Entry 6LHS (electron microscopy, 3.35 A resolution); this record covers chains B and A.

Chain B (and A):
Protein: Fanconi anemia complementation group A
Source organism: Xenopus laevis
Notes: chain A of this document is another copy of the same molecule, construct and numbering; everything in this record applies to it too
UniProt: Q4VT51 (Q4VT51_XENLA); residues 1-1422 here = UniProt positions 1-1422
Chain sequence (1437 residues; each row starts with the number of its first residue; numbers below 1 keep their minus sign (Met-14 is residue -14)):
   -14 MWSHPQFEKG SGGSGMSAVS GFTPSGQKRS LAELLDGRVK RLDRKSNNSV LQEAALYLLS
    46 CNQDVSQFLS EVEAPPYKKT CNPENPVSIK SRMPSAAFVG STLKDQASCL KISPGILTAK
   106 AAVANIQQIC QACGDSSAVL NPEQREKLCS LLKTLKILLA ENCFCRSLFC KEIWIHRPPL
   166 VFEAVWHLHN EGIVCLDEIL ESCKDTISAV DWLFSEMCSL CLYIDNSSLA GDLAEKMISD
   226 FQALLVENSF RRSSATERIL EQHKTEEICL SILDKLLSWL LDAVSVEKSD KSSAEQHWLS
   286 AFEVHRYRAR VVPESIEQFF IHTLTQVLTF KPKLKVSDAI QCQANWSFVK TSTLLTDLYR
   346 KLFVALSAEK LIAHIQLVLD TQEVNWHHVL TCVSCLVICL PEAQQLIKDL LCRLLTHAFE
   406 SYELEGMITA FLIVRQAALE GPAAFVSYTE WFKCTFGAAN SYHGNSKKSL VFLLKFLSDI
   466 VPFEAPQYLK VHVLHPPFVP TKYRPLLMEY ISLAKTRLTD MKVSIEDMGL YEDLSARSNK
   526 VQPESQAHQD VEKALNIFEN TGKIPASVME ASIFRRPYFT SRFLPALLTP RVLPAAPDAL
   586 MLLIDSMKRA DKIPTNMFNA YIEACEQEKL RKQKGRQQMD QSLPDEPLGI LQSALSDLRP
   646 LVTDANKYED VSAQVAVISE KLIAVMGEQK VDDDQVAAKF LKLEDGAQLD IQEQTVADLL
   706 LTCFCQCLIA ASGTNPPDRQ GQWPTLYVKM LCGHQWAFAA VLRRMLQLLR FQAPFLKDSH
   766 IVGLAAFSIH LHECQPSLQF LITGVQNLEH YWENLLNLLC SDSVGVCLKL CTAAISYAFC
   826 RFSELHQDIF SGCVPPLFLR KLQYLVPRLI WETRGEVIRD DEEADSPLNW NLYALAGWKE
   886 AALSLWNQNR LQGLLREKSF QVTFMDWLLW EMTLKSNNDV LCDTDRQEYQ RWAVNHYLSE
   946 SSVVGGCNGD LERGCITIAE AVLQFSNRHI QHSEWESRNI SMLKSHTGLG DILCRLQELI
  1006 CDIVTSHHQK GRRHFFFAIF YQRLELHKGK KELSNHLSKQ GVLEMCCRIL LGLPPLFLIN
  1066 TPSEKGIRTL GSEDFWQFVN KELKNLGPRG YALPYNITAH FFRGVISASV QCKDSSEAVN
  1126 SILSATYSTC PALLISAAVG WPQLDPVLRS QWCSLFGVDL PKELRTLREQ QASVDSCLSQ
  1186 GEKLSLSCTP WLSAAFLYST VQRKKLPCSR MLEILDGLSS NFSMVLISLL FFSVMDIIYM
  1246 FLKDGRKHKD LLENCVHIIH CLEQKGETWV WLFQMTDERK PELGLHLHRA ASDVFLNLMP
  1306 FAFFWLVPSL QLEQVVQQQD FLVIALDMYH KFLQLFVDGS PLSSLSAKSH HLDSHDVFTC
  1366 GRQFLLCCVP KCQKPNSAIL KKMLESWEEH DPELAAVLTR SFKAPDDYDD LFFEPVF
Unresolved in the structure: -14 to 631, 670-692, 973-988, 1343-1355, 1403-1422 (chain A: -14 to 630, 670-692, 1343-1354, 1403-1422)
Construct notes: expression tag (-14 to 0)
What the authors report for this chain:
  - self-association interface (contacts with another copy of this molecule); pairs are residue here / residue on that copy: Asn922-Asn922, Asp928-Arg1053, Cys999-Cys999, Gln1002-Gln1002 (hydrogen bond), Cys1006-Cys1006, Tyr1100-Asn940
  - contacts within the chain: Met750-Tyr796, Leu747-Tyr796, Leu751-Tyr796, Tyr796-Leu800, Leu793-Tyr796, Tyr796-Trp797, Trp915-Leu919 (hydrophobic contact), Arg931-Asp996 (salt bridge), Glu965-Arg1028, Leu1048-Cys1051, Tyr1100-Gln1148, Tyr1100-Leu1149, Trp1146-Leu1149, Trp1146-Leu1169, Trp1146-Leu1172, Trp1146-Arg1173, Phe1236-Leu1277 (hydrophobic contact), Phe1236-Leu1292 (hydrophobic contact), Phe1236-Met1240 (hydrophobic contact), Trp1274-Phe1278, Trp1274-Val1275, Trp1274-Leu1315, Trp1274-Val1320, Phe1278-Met1333 (hydrophobic contact), Ile1329-Met1333 (hydrophobic contact)
  - post-translational modification sites: Lys903 (proposed by the authors, not directly observed)
  - disease-associated variants - R1028W, L1055P, F1236L, W1274R, M1333I: abolished binding to FANCG
  - disease-associated variants - R1028W: decreased localization

Chain B / chain A interface:
Contacting residue pairs - 74 pairs, chain B then chain A:
  Pro759(B) with Arg983(A), hydrogen bond (backbone-side chain)
  Val811(B) with Arg983(A)
  Leu813(B) with Trp980(A), hydrophobic
  Ile855(B) with Trp980(A), hydrophobic
  Glu857(B) with Lys1248(A), salt bridge
  Glu861(B) with Arg1094(A), hydrogen bond (backbone-side chain)
  Val862(B) with Pro1093(A), hydrophobic; Arg1094(A), hydrogen bond (backbone-side chain); Tyr1244(A)
  Ile863(B) with Asp1241(A); Tyr1244(A), hydrophobic; Met1245(A), hydrophobic
  Asp865(B) with Met1245(A); Arg1251(A), salt bridge; His1253(A), salt bridge
  Trp883(B) with Trp980(A)
  Asn922(B) with Met987(A); Leu988(A); Lys989(A); Ser990(A), hydrogen bond (side chain-backbone)
  Asp924(B) with Leu988(A)
  Val925(B) with Ser978(A), hydrogen bond (backbone-side chain)
  Leu926(B) with Ser978(A)
  Cys927(B) with Gln976(A)
  Asp928(B) with Arg1053(A), salt bridge
  Thr929(B) with Glu1049(A); Met1050(A)
  Gln932(B) with Arg1053(A), hydrogen bond
  Glu933(B) with Asn1101(A), hydrogen bond
  Arg936(B) with Arg1053(A); Leu1056(A); Gly1057(A); Asn1101(A), hydrogen bond (backbone-side chain)
  Trp937(B) with Asn1101(A)
  Asn940(B) with Tyr1100(A); Asn1101(A); Gln1148(A), hydrogen bond (backbone-side chain)
  His941(B) with Gln1148(A)
  Ser944(B) with Gln1148(A), hydrogen bond (side chain-backbone); Val1152(A)
  Asn953(B) with Pro1151(A)
  Gly954(B) with Pro1151(A); Ser1155(A), hydrogen bond (backbone-side chain)
  Asp955(B) with Ser1155(A)
  Lys989(B) with Cys927(A); Asp928(A)
  Thr992(B) with His991(A)
  Gln1002(B) with Gln1002(A), hydrogen bond
  Cys1006(B) with Cys1006(A), hydrogen bond; Pro1059(A), hydrophobic
  Asp1007(B) with Pro1060(A); Arg1108(A), salt bridge; Ser1112(A); Gln1156(A)
  Thr1010(B) with Ser1112(A)
  Ser1011(B) with Ser1112(A), hydrogen bond; Val1115(A)
  His1013(B) with Ser1159(A); Leu1160(A)
  Leu1056(B) with Thr929(A); Gln932(A)
  Pro1059(B) with Arg936(A); Glu1003(A)
  Tyr1100(B) with Glu933(A), hydrogen bond
  His1105(B) with Arg936(A)
  Arg1108(B) with Glu933(A), salt bridge
  Ser1112(B) with Asp1007(A)
  Val1115(B) with Thr1010(A); Ser1011(A)
  Gln1116(B) with His1012(A)
  Cys1117(B) with His1012(A)
  Gln1148(B) with Trp856(A), hydrogen bond
  Ser1159(B) with Asn940(A); Gly954(A)
Also at the interface, not in a pair above, chain B (62 interface residues in all): Ala758, Phe760, Lys814, Trp856, Glu885, Asp930, His991, Cys999, Lys1015, Arg1053, Pro1060, Leu1061, Phe1062, Asn1101, Pro1151, Ser1155
Also at the interface, not in a pair above, chain A (62 interface residues in all): Gly860, Asn922, Glu979, Ser982, Ile985, Cys999, Cys1052, Leu1061, Ala1104, Asp1249

Overview:
The chain B/chain A interface involves 62 residues from each chain; the contacts include 16 hydrogen bonds and
6 salt bridges. Polar pairs include Glu857(B)-Lys1248(A), Asp865(B)-Arg1251(A) and Asp865(B)-His1253(A). The
paper reports that R1028W, L1055P and F1236L of chain B, among others, abolish binding to FANCG; a
modification site at Lys903(B); 5 substitutions were tested in all.
Chain B and chain A are both Fanconi anemia complementation group A (Xenopus laevis); the structure, High
resolution structure of FANCA C-terminal domain (CTD), was determined by electron microscopy together with
6LHU, 6LHV and 6LHW from the same study.
